Entry 5W3W (X-ray diffraction, 2.95 A resolution); this record covers chains A and D.

== Chain A (and D) ==
Protein: Aryldialkylphosphatase
Organism: Sulfolobus solfataricus
Notes: EC 3.1.8.1; chain D of this document is another copy of the same molecule, construct and numbering; everything in this record applies to it too
UniProtKB: Q97VT7 (PHP_SULSO); residue numbers follow UniProt; this construct covers 1-314
Amino-acid sequence (314 residues; numbered 1 to 314; the number before each row is that of its first residue):
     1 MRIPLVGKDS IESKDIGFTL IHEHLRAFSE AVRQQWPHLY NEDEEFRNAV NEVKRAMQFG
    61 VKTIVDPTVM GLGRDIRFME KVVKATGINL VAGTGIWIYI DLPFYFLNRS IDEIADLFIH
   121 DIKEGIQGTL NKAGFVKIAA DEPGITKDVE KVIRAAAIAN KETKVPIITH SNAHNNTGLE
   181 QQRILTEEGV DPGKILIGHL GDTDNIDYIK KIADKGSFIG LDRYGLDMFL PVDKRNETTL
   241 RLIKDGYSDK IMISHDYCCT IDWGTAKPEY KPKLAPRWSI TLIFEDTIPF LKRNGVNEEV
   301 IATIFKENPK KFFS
Disordered / not traced: 260-273 (chain D: 260-271)
Sequence notes: engineered mutation Ala27 (Val in Q97VT7), Trp97 (Tyr in Q97VT7), Met228 (Leu in Q97VT7)
Modified residues: Lys137 (lysine nz-carboxylic acid; KCX)
UniProt features mapped onto this chain:
  - binding site (Fe cation): His22, His24, Lys137, Asp256
  - binding site (Co(2+)): Lys137, His170, His199
  - modified residue: Lys137 (N6-carboxylysine)
Bound ions: Fe2+: His22, His24, Lys137, Asp256; Co2+: Lys137, His170, His199
What the authors report for this chain:
  - mutagenesis - V27A/Y97W/L228M/W263M (2,210-fold): increased catalytic activity on methyl-parathion
  - mutagenesis - V27A/Y97W/L228M/W263M (163-fold): increased catalytic activity on malathion
  - mutagenesis - V27A/Y97W/L228M/W263M (58-fold): increased catalytic activity on ethyl-paraoxon
  - mutagenesis - V27A/I76T/Y97W/Y99F/L130P/L226V/W263M (Tm 69.1 degC), W263M (Tm 85.3 degC): decreased stability

== How chain A and chain D interact ==
Residue-residue contacts - 50 pairs, chain A then chain D:
  Phe28(A) - Gln34(D)
  Phe28(A) - Phe104(D)
  Ser29(A) - Pro103(D)
  Glu30(A) - Glu30(D)
  Glu30(A) - Ala31(D)
  Glu30(A) - Gln34(D)
  Glu30(A) - Gln35(D)
  Ala31(A) - Glu30(D)
  Ala31(A) - Met70(D)
  Val32(A) - Phe106(D)  hydrophobic
  Gln34(A) - Phe28(D)
  Gln34(A) - Glu30(D)
  Gln34(A) - Arg74(D)
  Gln34(A) - Gln127(D)  hydrogen bond (backbone-side chain)
  Gln35(A) - Glu30(D)
  Gln35(A) - Met70(D)
  Gln35(A) - Gly73(D)
  Gln35(A) - Arg74(D)  hydrogen bond (side chain-backbone)
  Gln35(A) - Gln127(D)
  Trp36(A) - Met70(D)  hydrophobic
  Trp36(A) - Leu117(D)
  Trp36(A) - Asp121(D)  hydrogen bond
  Pro37(A) - Gln127(D)
  His38(A) - His120(D)
  Leu39(A) - Tyr105(D)
  Leu39(A) - Leu117(D)  hydrophobic
  Tyr40(A) - Tyr105(D)
  Met70(A) - Ala31(D)  hydrophobic
  Met70(A) - Gln35(D)
  Gly71(A) - Phe104(D)
  Gly73(A) - Gln35(D)
  Arg74(A) - Gln35(D)  hydrogen bond (backbone-side chain)
  Arg74(A) - Trp36(D)
  Thr94(A) - Trp36(D)
  Ile100(A) - Asp101(D)
  Asp101(A) - Ile100(D)
  Pro103(A) - Ser29(D)
  Pro103(A) - Val32(D)  hydrophobic
  Phe104(A) - Phe28(D)
  Phe104(A) - Ser29(D)
  Phe104(A) - Gly71(D)
  Tyr105(A) - Ser29(D)
  Phe106(A) - Val32(D)  hydrophobic
  Leu117(A) - Trp36(D)  hydrophobic
  Leu117(A) - Leu39(D)  hydrophobic
  His120(A) - His38(D)  hydrogen bond
  Asp121(A) - Trp36(D)  hydrogen bond
  Gln127(A) - Gln34(D)
  Gln127(A) - Gln35(D)  hydrogen bond
  Gln127(A) - Pro37(D)
Interface residues without a listed pair, chain A (32 interface residues in all): Leu72, Asp75, Gly95, Ile96, Trp97
Interface residues without a listed pair, chain D (33 interface residues in all): Ala27, Tyr40, Val69, Leu72, Thr94, Gly95, Ile96, Trp97

== Overview ==
32 residues of chain A and 33 residues of chain D are in contact; the contacts include 7 hydrogen bonds. Polar
contacts include Gln34(A)-Gln127(D), Gln35(A)-Arg74(D) and Trp36(A)-Asp121(D). From the paper:
V27A/I76T/Y97W/Y99F/L130P/L226V/W263M and W263M of chain A reduce stability; V27A/Y97W/L228M/W263M of chain A
increase catalytic activity on methyl-parathion.
Chain A and chain D are both Aryldialkylphosphatase (Sulfolobus solfataricus); the structure, Crystal
structure of SsoPox AsD6 mutant (V27A-Y97W-L228M-W263M) - open form, was determined by X-ray diffraction (same
publication as 5VRK, 5VSA, 5W3Z, 5VRI and 5W3U).
